PDB entry 1NRS | X-ray diffraction, 2.40 A resolution | chains H and R of the 4 polymer chains in the assembly

[Chain H]
Protein: Alpha-thrombin (large subunit)
Organism: Homo sapiens
Notes: EC 3.4.21.5
Reference sequence: P00734 (THRB_HUMAN); the construct lacks a stretch of the UniProt sequence and is renumbered around it, so the offset changes along the chain: 16-36 = UniProt 364-384; 37-60 = UniProt 386-409; 61-77 = UniProt 419-435; 78-97 = UniProt 437-456; 7 more segments
Sequence (259 residues; numbered 16 to 247 plus 29 insertion-coded residues; 2 numbers in that range are skipped by the numbering (no residue carries them; nothing is unmodelled there); the number before each row is that of its first residue; a row labelled like 60A-60I holds insertion residues (60A, then the next letters in order)):
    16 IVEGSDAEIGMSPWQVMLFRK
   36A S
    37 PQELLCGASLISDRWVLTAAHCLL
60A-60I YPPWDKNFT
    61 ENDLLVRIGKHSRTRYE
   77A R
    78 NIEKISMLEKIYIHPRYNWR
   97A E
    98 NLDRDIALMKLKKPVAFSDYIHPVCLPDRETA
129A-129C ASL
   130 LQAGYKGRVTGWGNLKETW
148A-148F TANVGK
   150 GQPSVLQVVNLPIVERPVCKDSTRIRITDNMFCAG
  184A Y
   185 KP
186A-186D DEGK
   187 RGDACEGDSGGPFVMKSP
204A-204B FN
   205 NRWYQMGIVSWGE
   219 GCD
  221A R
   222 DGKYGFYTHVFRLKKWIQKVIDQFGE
Not modelled in the structure: 148A-148F, 247
Disulfides: Cys42-Cys58, Cys168-Cys182, Cys191-Cys220

[Chain R]
Protein: Receptor based peptide nrp
Organism: Homo sapiens
Sequence (4 residues; row label = number of the first residue in the row):
    38 LDPR

[Interface between chain H and chain R]
Pairs across the interface (25):
  His57(H) - Pro40(R)
  His57(H) - Arg41(R)  hydrogen bond (side chain-backbone)
  Tyr60A(H) - Pro40(R)
  Trp60D(H) - Pro40(R)  hydrophobic
  Glu97A(H) - Leu38(R)
  Asn98(H) - Leu38(R)
  Leu99(H) - Leu38(R)  hydrophobic
  Leu99(H) - Pro40(R)  hydrophobic
  Asp189(H) - Arg41(R)  salt bridge
  Ala190(H) - Arg41(R)
  Cys191(H) - Arg41(R)
  Ser195(H) - Arg41(R)  hydrogen bond (side chain-backbone)
  Ser214(H) - Arg41(R)  hydrogen bond (backbone-backbone)
  Trp215(H) - Leu38(R)  hydrophobic
  Trp215(H) - Asp39(R)
  Trp215(H) - Arg41(R)
  Gly216(H) - Leu38(R)
  Gly216(H) - Asp39(R)  hydrogen bond (backbone-backbone)
  Gly216(H) - Arg41(R)
  Glu217(H) - Leu38(R)
  Glu217(H) - Asp39(R)
  Gly219(H) - Asp39(R)  hydrogen bond (backbone-side chain)
  Gly219(H) - Arg41(R)  hydrogen bond (backbone-side chain)
  Cys220(H) - Arg41(R)
  Gly226(H) - Arg41(R)
Other interface residues (no listed pair), chain H (22 interface residues in all): Cys42, Ile174, Gly193, Val213, Asp221

[In short]
The interface between chain H and chain R involves 22 residues on one side and 4 on the other; the contacts
include 6 hydrogen bonds and 1 salt bridge. Among the polar pairs are Asp189(H)-Arg41(R), His57(H)-Arg41(R)
and Ser195(H)-Arg41(R).
Chain H is Alpha-thrombin (large subunit) and chain R is Receptor based peptide nrp, both from Homo sapiens;
the structure, Crystallographic structures of thrombin complexed with thrombin receptor peptides: existence of
expected and novel binding modes, was determined by X-ray diffraction together with 1NRN, 1NRO, 1NRP, 1NRQ and
1NRR from the same study.
